7W5Z - chains C1 and M1 of the 116 polymer chains in the assembly; structure by electron microscopy, 3.02 A resolution.

[Chain C1]
Protein: Cytochrome c oxidase subunit 1
From: Tetrahymena thermophila
Notes: EC 7.1.1.9
Reference sequence: Q950Y4 (Q950Y4_TETTH); residues 1-688 here = UniProt positions 1-688
Sequence (688 residues; row label = number of the first residue in the row):
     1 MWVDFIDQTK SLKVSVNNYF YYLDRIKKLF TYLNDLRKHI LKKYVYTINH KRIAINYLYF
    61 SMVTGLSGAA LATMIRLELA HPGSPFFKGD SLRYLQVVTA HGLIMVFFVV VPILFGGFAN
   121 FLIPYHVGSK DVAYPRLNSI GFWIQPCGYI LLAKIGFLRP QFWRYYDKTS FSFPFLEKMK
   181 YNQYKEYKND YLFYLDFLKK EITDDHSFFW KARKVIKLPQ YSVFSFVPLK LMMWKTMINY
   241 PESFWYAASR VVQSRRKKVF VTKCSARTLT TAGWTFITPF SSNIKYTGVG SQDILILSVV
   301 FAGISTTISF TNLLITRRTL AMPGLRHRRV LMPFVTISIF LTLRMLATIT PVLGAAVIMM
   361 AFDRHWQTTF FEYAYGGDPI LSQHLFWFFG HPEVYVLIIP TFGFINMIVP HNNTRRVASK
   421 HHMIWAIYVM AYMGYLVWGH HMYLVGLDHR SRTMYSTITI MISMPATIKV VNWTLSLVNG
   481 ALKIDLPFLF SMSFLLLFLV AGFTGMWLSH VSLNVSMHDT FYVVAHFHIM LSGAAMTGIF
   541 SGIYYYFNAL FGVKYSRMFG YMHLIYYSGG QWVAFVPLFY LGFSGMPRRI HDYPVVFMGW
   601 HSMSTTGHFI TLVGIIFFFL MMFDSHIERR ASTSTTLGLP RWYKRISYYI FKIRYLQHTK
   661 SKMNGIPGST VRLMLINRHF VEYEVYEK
Not modelled in the structure: 1-15, 688
Ion coordination: heme a Fe site 1: H101, H528; Cu ion: H391, H440, H441; Mg2+: D519 (shared with 1 residue of chain C2); heme a Fe site 2 near H526 (its only coordinating residue here)
Residues lining bound ligands:
  - heme a (HEA), molecule 1: L58, S61, M62, G65, L66, A69, A72, I75, R76, L79, Y94, V98, H101, G102, M105, V106, V110, I113, G273, W274, F521, V524, F527, H528, L531, S532, M536, I539, F540, I543, Y567, Q571, F575, L578, R588, R589, I590, H608, T611, I615, F618, F619
  - heme a (HEA), molecule 2: W274, T275, W387, V394, Y395, L397, I398, H440, H441, Y443, T459, I462, S463, A466, T467, V470, F498, L499, G502, F503, G505, M506, L508, S509, N514, H518, D519, V523, H526, F527, M530, L531, R588
  - 1,2-diacyl-sn-glycero-3-phosphocholine (PC1), molecule 1: A133, Y134, P135, R136, L137, I140, I144, F301, I304, I308, T311
  - 1,2-diacyl-sn-glycero-3-phosphocholine (PC1), molecule 2: L297, V300, F301, I358, A361, F362, H365, W366
  - 1,2-diacyl-sn-glycero-3-phosphocholine (PC1), molecule 3: I358, F362, H365, W366
  - 1,2-diacyl-sn-glycero-3-phosphocholine (PC1), molecule 4: F609, L612, I616
What the authors report for this chain:
  - catalytic residues: E393 (by similarity / conservation)

[Chain M1]
Protein: Oxoglutarate/malate translocator protein, putative
From: Tetrahymena thermophila
Reference sequence: A4VDV3 (A4VDV3_TETTS); residues 1-346 here = UniProt positions 1-346
Sequence (346 residues; each row starts with the number of its first residue):
     1 MFFELEDIKR RHSLYWDIYN VQGWVRRPDS TLYNNVKRGV TAGVVASLVQ ENITALVENC
    61 KLLATKYEKP QNLRQAATFM KEVFKLENYR KAVWNRSQYA LCIGTFDIGA RLATFRWLNN
   121 GWQRVFAGFE FNFVRKIPTT MLAALFTAPF SVPFELARMA YYGDKTFPKE LQRGYSSYLS
   181 ALARIPFEEG PYFLFKNSFP LIIRNFFQTF TLFYTYDFLK DKASFAWRVG EQNEYACKMI
   241 IAGISTYLAA VFSYPWMVTR EMVDFWPKVP GAPCTFNGNY RKAAVWIWYH EFSGNYFAGF
   301 FTKYFWKASP GMFLTLMLAD KVGLFDQTTV DNFGGAGNNS WEDTFV
Residues lining bound ligands:
  - 1,2-diacyl-sn-glycero-3-phosphocholine (PC1), molecule 1: Q22, G23, W24, W122, N132, V134, R135, P138
  - 1,2-diacyl-sn-glycero-3-phosphocholine (PC1), molecule 2: P149, F150, P153, F154, P186, F187, E188, E189, G190, P191, L194, F195
  - 1,2-diacyl-sn-glycero-3-phosphocholine (PC1), molecule 3: F225, V229, G230, Q232
  - 1,2-diacyl-sn-glycero-3-phosphocholine (PC1), molecule 4: G230, E231, Q232

[Interface between chain C1 and chain M1]
Residue-residue contacts (95):
  L77(C1) - F131(M1)  hydrophobic
  A80(C1) - F131(M1)  hydrophobic
  H81(C1) - Q22(M1)  hydrogen bond
  H81(C1) - N332(M1)  hydrogen bond
  P82(C1) - N332(M1)
  P82(C1) - F333(M1)
  G83(C1) - Y19(M1)  hydrogen bond (backbone-side chain)
  G83(C1) - F333(M1)
  P85(C1) - Y19(M1)  hydrophobic
  K88(C1) - D17(M1)  salt bridge
  K88(C1) - I18(M1)
  Q253(C1) - S13(M1)
  R255(C1) - W16(M1)
  K257(C1) - W16(M1)  hydrogen bond (side chain-backbone)
  K258(C1) - N339(M1)  hydrogen bond (side chain-backbone)
  K258(C1) - S340(M1)
  K258(C1) - W341(M1)
  K258(C1) - E342(M1)  salt bridge
  V259(C1) - I18(M1)  hydrophobic
  V259(C1) - S340(M1)  hydrogen bond (backbone-side chain)
  V259(C1) - D343(M1)
  F260(C1) - S340(M1)
  F260(C1) - E342(M1)
  F260(C1) - D343(M1)  hydrogen bond (backbone-side chain)
  S556(C1) - Y289(M1)
  R557(C1) - H290(M1)  hydrogen bond (side chain-backbone)
  R557(C1) - E291(M1)  hydrogen bond (side chain-backbone)
  R557(C1) - S293(M1)  hydrogen bond
  R557(C1) - Y296(M1)
  M558(C1) - W288(M1)  hydrophobic
  F559(C1) - W288(M1)  hydrophobic
  M562(C1) - F252(M1)  hydrophobic
  M598(C1) - A127(M1)  hydrophobic
  G599(C1) - A127(M1)
  S602(C1) - V125(M1)
  S602(C1) - G128(M1)
  S602(C1) - F129(M1)
  M603(C1) - F129(M1)
  T605(C1) - F131(M1)
  T606(C1) - F129(M1)
  T606(C1) - F131(M1)
  T606(C1) - F133(M1)
  T606(C1) - K222(M1)
  F609(C1) - F131(M1)
  F609(C1) - N132(M1)
  F609(C1) - F133(M1)  hydrophobic
  F609(C1) - V134(M1)  hydrophobic
  I610(C1) - F133(M1)  hydrophobic
  I610(C1) - F218(M1)  hydrophobic
  V613(C1) - F133(M1)  hydrophobic
  D624(C1) - W288(M1)  hydrogen bond
  D624(C1) - Y289(M1)  hydrogen bond
  I627(C1) - Y289(M1)
  E628(C1) - Y289(M1)
  K662(C1) - E291(M1)  salt bridge
  K662(C1) - F292(M1)
  M663(C1) - N295(M1)
  G665(C1) - W266(M1)
  I666(C1) - N295(M1)
  P667(C1) - W266(M1)
  V671(C1) - P267(M1)
  R672(C1) - E261(M1)  salt bridge
  R672(C1) - W266(M1)
  R672(C1) - N295(M1)  hydrogen bond (side chain-backbone)
  R672(C1) - A298(M1)
  L675(C1) - E261(M1)
  L675(C1) - F265(M1)
  L675(C1) - W266(M1)
  I676(C1) - A298(M1)  hydrophobic
  I676(C1) - G299(M1)
  I676(C1) - T302(M1)
  I676(C1) - K303(M1)
  H679(C1) - T302(M1)  hydrogen bond (side chain-backbone)
  H679(C1) - K303(M1)
  H679(C1) - K307(M1)
  F680(C1) - E58(M1)
  F680(C1) - K307(M1)
  E682(C1) - R96(M1)  salt bridge
  E682(C1) - R158(M1)  salt bridge
  E682(C1) - Y162(M1)
  Y683(C1) - L62(M1)  hydrophobic
  Y683(C1) - N88(M1)
  Y683(C1) - Y162(M1)
  E684(C1) - N88(M1)  hydrogen bond (backbone-side chain)
  E684(C1) - K91(M1)
  E684(C1) - A92(M1)
  E684(C1) - N95(M1)
  E684(C1) - Y161(M1)  hydrogen bond
  E684(C1) - Y162(M1)  hydrogen bond
  E684(C1) - K165(M1)  salt bridge
  V685(C1) - N88(M1)  hydrogen bond (backbone-side chain)
  V685(C1) - K91(M1)
  Y686(C1) - K165(M1)
  Y686(C1) - T166(M1)
  E687(C1) - K66(M1)  salt bridge
Also at the interface, not in a pair above, chain C1 (48 interface residues in all): S84
Also at the interface, not in a pair above, chain M1 (59 interface residues in all): L14, E87, E130, I137, W286

[In short]
Chain C1 and chain M1 form an interface of 48 and 59 residues respectively, with 18 hydrogen bonds and 8 salt
bridges. Polar contacts include K88(C1)-D17(M1), K258(C1)-E342(M1) and K662(C1)-E291(M1). One
1,2-diacyl-sn-glycero-3-phosphocholine molecule is bound between chain C1 and chain M1. The paper reports the
catalytic residue E393(C1).
Here chain C1 is Cytochrome c oxidase subunit 1 and chain M1 is Oxoglutarate/malate translocator protein,
putative, both from Tetrahymena thermophila. Entry 7W5Z (Cryo-EM structure of Tetrahymena thermophila
mitochondrial complex IV, composite dimer model) was determined by electron microscopy together with 7TGH from
the same study.
